7NT5 - chains L and N of the 14 polymer chains in the assembly; structure by electron microscopy, 3.50 A resolution.

# Chain L
Name: Nucleoprotein
Source organism: Nipah virus
Reference sequence: Q9IK92 (NCAP_NIPAV); residues 1-532 here = UniProt positions 1-532
Amino-acid sequence (554 residues; each row starts with the number of its first residue; numbers below 1 keep their minus sign (Met-21 is residue -21)):
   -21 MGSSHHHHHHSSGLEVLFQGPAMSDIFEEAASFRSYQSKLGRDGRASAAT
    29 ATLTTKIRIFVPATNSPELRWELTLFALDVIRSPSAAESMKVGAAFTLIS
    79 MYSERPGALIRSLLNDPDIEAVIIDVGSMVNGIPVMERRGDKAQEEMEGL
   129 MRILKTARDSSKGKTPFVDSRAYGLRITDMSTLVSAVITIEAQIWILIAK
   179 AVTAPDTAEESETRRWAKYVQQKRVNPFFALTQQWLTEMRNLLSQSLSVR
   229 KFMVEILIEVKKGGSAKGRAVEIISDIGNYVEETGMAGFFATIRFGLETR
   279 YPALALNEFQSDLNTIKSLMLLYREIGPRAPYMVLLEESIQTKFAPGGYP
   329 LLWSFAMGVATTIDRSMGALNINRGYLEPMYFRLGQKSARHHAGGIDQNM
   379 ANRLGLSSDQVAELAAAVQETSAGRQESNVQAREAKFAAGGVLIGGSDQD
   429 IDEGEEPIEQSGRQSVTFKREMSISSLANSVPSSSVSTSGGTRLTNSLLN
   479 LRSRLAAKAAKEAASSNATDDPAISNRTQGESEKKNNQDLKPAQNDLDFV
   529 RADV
Unresolved in the structure: -21 to 3, 379-380, 399-532
Construct notes: initiating methionine (-21); expression tag (-20 to 0)
Curated features (UniProtKB/Swiss-Prot):
  - binding site (RNA): Lys178, Arg193, Tyr258, Arg352
  - natural variant: Thr30 (T30I: In strain: Isolate Malaysian flying-fox), Ser139 (S139R: In strain: Isolate NiV/MY/99/VRI-0626), Met345 (M345I: In strain: Isolate NiV/MY/99/VRI-0626), Ile429 (I429V: In strain: Isolate NiV/KHM/CSUR381), Gly432 (G432E: In strain: Isolate NiV/KHM/CSUR381), Asn457 (N457D: In strain: Isolate NiV/KHM/CSUR381), Ile502 (I502T: In strain: Isolate NiV/KHM/CSUR381), Glu511 (E511G: In strain: Isolate NiV/KHM/CSUR381), Leu518 (L518P: In strain: Isolate NiV/KHM/CSUR381), Ala521 (A521T: In strain: Isolate NiV/KHM/CSUR381)
From the paper describing this entry:
  - self-association interface (contacts with another copy of this molecule); pairs are residue here / residue on that copy: Phe268-Phe11 (hydrophobic contact)
  - binding site for the 78-nt RNA strand (chain N): Lys178 to Gln200, Tyr258, Gln319, Ser344 to Tyr354

# Chain N
Molecule: 78-nt RNA strand
Source organism: Escherichia coli BL21(DE3)
Sequence (78 nucleotides; row label = number of the first residue in the row):
     1 UUUUUUUUUUUUUUUUUUUUUUUUUUUUUUUUUUUUUUUUUUUUUUUUUU
    51 UUUUUUUUUUUUUUUUUUUUUUUUUUUU

# How chain L and chain N interact
Residue-residue contacts (39):
  Lys178(L) with U70(N), salt bridge to the phosphate; U71(N), salt bridge to the phosphate
  Thr181(L) with U68(N), hydrogen bond to the sugar; U69(N), sugar contact
  Ser189(L) with U71(N), hydrogen bond to the phosphate
  Arg192(L) with U71(N), salt bridge to the phosphate; U72(N), salt bridge to the phosphate
  Arg193(L) with U71(N), phosphate contact; U72(N), salt bridge to the phosphate
  Lys196(L) with U73(N), sugar contact
  Gln199(L) with U73(N), hydrogen bond to the base; U74(N), hydrogen bond to the base
  Gln200(L) with U73(N), sugar contact
  Asn257(L) with U72(N), hydrogen bond to the base
  Tyr258(L) with U72(N), base contact; U73(N), hydrogen bond to the phosphate
  Gly263(L) with U68(N), sugar contact; U69(N), hydrogen bond to the phosphate
  Met264(L) with U69(N), phosphate contact
  Ala265(L) with U69(N), hydrogen bond to the phosphate
  Arg272(L) with U70(N), hydrogen bond to the base
  Gln319(L) with U67(N), hydrogen bond to the phosphate; U68(N), hydrogen bond to the phosphate
  Ala323(L) with U67(N), phosphate contact; U68(N), phosphate contact
  Pro324(L) with U66(N), sugar contact; U68(N), phosphate contact
  Ser344(L) with U70(N), hydrogen bond to the base; U71(N), hydrogen bond to the sugar
  Met345(L) with U70(N), hydrogen bond to the base
  Ala347(L) with U70(N), sugar contact
  Leu348(L) with U69(N), sugar contact; U70(N), hydrogen bond to the sugar
  Asn349(L) with U69(N), hydrogen bond to the sugar
  Arg352(L) with U68(N), salt bridge to the phosphate; U69(N), salt bridge to the phosphate
  Tyr354(L) with U66(N), sugar contact; U67(N), phosphate contact; U68(N), hydrogen bond to the phosphate
Other interface residues (no listed pair), chain L (29 interface residues in all): Ala182, Gly266, Thr320, Gly325, Asn351
Other interface residues (no listed pair), chain N (10 interface residues in all): U65

# Summary
The interface between chain L and chain N involves 29 residues on one side and 10 on the other; the contacts
include 17 hydrogen bonds and 7 salt bridges. Among the polar pairs are Gln199(L)-U73(N), Gln199(L)-U74(N) and
Asn257(L)-U72(N). From the paper: a binding site for the 78-nt RNA strand (chain N) at Lys178(L), Tyr258(L)
and Gln319(L) among others; a self-association interface involving Phe268(L).
Here chain L is Nucleoprotein (Nipah virus) and chain N is a 78-nt RNA strand (Escherichia coli BL21(DE3)).
Entry 7NT5 (CryoEM structure of the Nipah virus nucleocapsid single helical turn assembly) was determined by
electron microscopy (same publication as 7NT6).
